Entry 2DF4 (X-ray diffraction, 3.20 A resolution); this record covers chains A and B of the 3 polymer chains in the assembly.

== Chain A ==
Name: Glutamyl-tRNA(Gln) amidotransferase subunit A
Source organism: Staphylococcus aureus
Notes: EC 6.3.5.-
Reference sequence: P63488 (GATA_STAAM); residue numbers follow UniProt; this construct covers 1-485
Sequence (485 residues; row label = number of the first residue in the row):
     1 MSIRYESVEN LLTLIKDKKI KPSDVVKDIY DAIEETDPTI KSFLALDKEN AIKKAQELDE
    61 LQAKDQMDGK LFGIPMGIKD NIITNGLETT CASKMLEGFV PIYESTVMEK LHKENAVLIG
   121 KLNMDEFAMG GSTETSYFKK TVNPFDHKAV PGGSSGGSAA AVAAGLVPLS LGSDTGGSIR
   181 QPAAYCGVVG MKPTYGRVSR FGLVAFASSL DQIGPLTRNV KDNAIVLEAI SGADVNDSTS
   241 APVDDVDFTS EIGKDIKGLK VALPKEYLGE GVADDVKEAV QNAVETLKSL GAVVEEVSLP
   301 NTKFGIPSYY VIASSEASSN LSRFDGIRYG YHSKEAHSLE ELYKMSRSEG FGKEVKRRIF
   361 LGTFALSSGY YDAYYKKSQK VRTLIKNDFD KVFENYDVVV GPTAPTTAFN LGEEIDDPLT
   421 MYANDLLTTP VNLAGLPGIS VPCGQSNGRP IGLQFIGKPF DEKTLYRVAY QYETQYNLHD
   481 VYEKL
UniProt features mapped onto this chain:
  - active site: K79 (Charge relay system), S154 (Charge relay system), S178 (Acyl-ester intermediate)

== Chain B ==
Name: Aspartyl/glutamyl-tRNA(Asn/Gln) amidotransferase subunit B
Source organism: Staphylococcus aureus
Notes: EC 6.3.5.-
Reference sequence: P64201 (GATB_STAAM); residue numbers follow UniProt; this construct covers 1-475
Sequence (483 residues; row label = number of the first residue in the row):
     1 MHFETVIGLE VHVELKTDSK MFSPSPAHFG AEPNSNTNVI DLAYPGVLPV VNKRAVDWAM
    61 RAAMALNMEI ATESKFDRKN YFYPDNPKAY QISQFDQPIG ENGYIDIEVD GETKRIGITR
   121 LHMEEDAGKS THKGEYSLVD LNRQGTPLIE IVSEPDIRSP KEAYAYLEKL RSIIQYTGVS
   181 DVKMEEGSLR CDANISLRPY GQEKFGTKAE LKNLNSFNYV RKGLEYEEKR QEEELLNGGE
   241 IGQETRRFDE STGKTILMRV KEGSDDYRYF PEPDIVPLYI DDAWKERVRQ TIPELPDERK
   301 AKYVNELGLP AYDAHVLTLT KEMSDFFEST IEHGADVKLT SNWLMGGVNE YLNKNQVELL
   361 DTKLTPENLA GMIKLIEDGT MSSKIAKKVF PELAAKGGNA KQIMEDNGLV QISDEATLLK
   421 FVNEALDNNE QSVEDYKNGK GKAMGFLVGQ IMKASKGQAN PQLVNQLLKQ ELDKRLEHHH
   481 HHH
Disordered / not traced: 1, 401-483
Construct notes: expression tag (476-483)
Bound ions: Mn2+ site 1 near E10 (its only coordinating residue here); Mn2+ site 2: H12, E124, E150
What the authors report for this chain:
  - Mn2+ coordination: E10, H12, E124, E150, D192
  - catalytic residues: K79 (proposed by the authors, not directly observed)

== How chain A and chain B interact ==
Residue-residue contacts (65):
  I83(A) with P45(B)
  F99(A) with Y44(B), hydrophobic; P45(B), hydrophobic
  I102(A) with V39(B), hydrophobic; Y44(B), hydrophobic
  Y103(A) with V39(B), hydrophobic; P45(B), hydrogen bond (side chain-backbone); G46(B), hydrogen bond (side chain-backbone); V47(B)
  R200(A) with G46(B); L48(B); D274(B), salt bridge
  F201(A) with G46(B); L48(B)
  G202(A) with G46(B), hydrogen bond (backbone-backbone)
  L203(A) with G46(B)
  V204(A) with P45(B), hydrophobic; G46(B)
  S208(A) with R78(B), hydrogen bond; P273(B); D274(B), hydrogen bond
  V235(A) with V50(B)
  N236(A) with L48(B)
  D237(A) with L48(B)
  S238(A) with P49(B), hydrogen bond (side chain-backbone); V50(B); D274(B)
  T239(A) with P273(B); D274(B)
  S318(A) with R268(B), hydrogen bond (backbone-side chain)
  S319(A) with R78(B), hydrogen bond; N80(B), hydrogen bond; Y90(B); F270(B)
  N320(A) with R78(B), hydrogen bond
  S322(A) with F82(B); A89(B)
  R323(A) with A43(B); Y44(B), hydrogen bond (side chain-backbone); V47(B); P87(B); K88(B); A89(B); Y90(B)
  R328(A) with L42(B), hydrogen bond (side chain-backbone); P87(B), hydrogen bond (side chain-backbone); L141(B)
  Y329(A) with L42(B); A43(B), hydrogen bond (side chain-backbone); Y44(B), hydrophobic; P45(B)
  Y343(A) with F82(B), hydrophobic; Y83(B); P84(B)
  R347(A) with F82(B)
  T363(A) with R268(B)
  L366(A) with R268(B); F270(B), hydrophobic
  S367(A) with D266(B); R268(B)
  S368(A) with D266(B), hydrogen bond (backbone-side chain)
  Y371(A) with Y269(B); F270(B); P271(B)
  Y375(A) with F270(B)
Other interface residues (no listed pair), chain A (37 interface residues in all): L96, A205, S209, E316, F324, D325, L339

== In short ==
37 residues of chain A face 27 of chain B across their interface; the contacts include 15 hydrogen bonds and 1
salt bridge. Polar contacts include R200(A)-D274(B), Y103(A)-P45(B) and Y103(A)-G46(B). From UniProt: 3
active-site residues on chain A. The paper reports the catalytic residue K79(B); Mn2+ coordination by E10(B),
H12(B) and E124(B) among others.
Chain A is Glutamyl-tRNA(Gln) amidotransferase subunit A and chain B is Aspartyl/glutamyl-tRNA(Asn/Gln)
amidotransferase subunit B, both from Staphylococcus aureus; the structure, Structure of tRNA-Dependent
Amidotransferase GatCAB complexed with Mn2+, was determined by X-ray diffraction, deposited together with
2DQN, 2F2A, 2G5H and 2G5I.
